7AT8 - chains I and T of the 12 polymer chains in the assembly; structure by electron microscopy, 4.40 A resolution (low resolution: residue-level contacts below are approximate; hydrogen-bond / salt-bridge calls are withheld).

== Chain I ==
Molecule: Histone H4
Organism: Xenopus laevis
UniProt: P62799 (H4_XENLA); residues 1-102 here correspond to UniProt positions 2-103 (UniProt number = residue number + 1)
Sequence (102 residues; row label = number of the first residue in the row):
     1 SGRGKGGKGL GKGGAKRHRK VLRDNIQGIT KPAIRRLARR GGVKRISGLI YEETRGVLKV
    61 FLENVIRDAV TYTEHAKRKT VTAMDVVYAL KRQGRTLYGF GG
Unresolved in the structure: 1-24
Curated features (UniProtKB/Swiss-Prot):
  - DNA-binding region: Lys16 to Lys20
  - modified residue: Ser1 (N-acetylserine), Arg3 (Asymmetric dimethylarginine), Lys5 (N6-(2-hydroxyisobutyryl)lysine), Lys8 (N6-(2-hydroxyisobutyryl)lysine), Lys12 (N6-(2-hydroxyisobutyryl)lysine), Lys16 (N6-(2-hydroxyisobutyryl)lysine), Lys20 (N6,N6,N6-trimethyllysine), Lys31 (N6-(2-hydroxyisobutyryl)lysine), Lys44 (N6-(2-hydroxyisobutyryl)lysine), Ser47 (Phosphoserine), Tyr51 (Phosphotyrosine), Lys59 (N6-(2-hydroxyisobutyryl)lysine), Lys77 (N6-(2-hydroxyisobutyryl)lysine), Lys79 (N6-(2-hydroxyisobutyryl)lysine), Tyr88 (Phosphotyrosine), Lys91 (N6-(2-hydroxyisobutyryl)lysine)
  - cross-link (Glycyl lysine isopeptide (Lys-Gly)): Lys31 (interchain with G-Cter in UFM1), Lys91 (interchain with G-Cter in ubiquitin)

== Chain T ==
Molecule: Widom601 DNA plus linker
Organism: synthetic construct
Sequence (156 nucleotides; row label = number of the first residue in the row; numbers below 1 keep their minus sign (DT-78 is residue -78)):
   -78 TCATACTGGA GAATCCCGGT GCCGAGGCCG CTCAATTGGT CGTAGACAGC TCTAGCACCG
   -18 CTTAAACGCA CGTACGCGCT GTCCCCCGCG TTTTAACCGC CAAGGGGATT ACTCCCTAGT
    42 CTCCAGGCAC GTGTCAGATA TATATACATC CTGTAT

== Interface between chain I and chain T ==
Pairs across the interface - 15 pairs, chain I then chain T:
  Arg35(I) - DC8(T)
  Arg39(I) - DC8(T)
  Lys44(I) - DC8(T)
  Arg45(I) - DC6(T)
  Arg45(I) - DC7(T)
  Arg45(I) - DC8(T)
  Ile46(I) - DC7(T)
  Ile46(I) - DC8(T)
  Ser47(I) - DC7(T)
  Gly48(I) - DC7(T)
  Arg78(I) - DG28(T)
  Lys79(I) - DG27(T)
  Lys79(I) - DG28(T)
  Thr80(I) - DG27(T)
  Thr80(I) - DG28(T)
Also at the interface, not in a pair above, chain T (6 interface residues in all): DA29

== In short ==
The interface between chain I and chain T involves 10 residues on one side and 6 on the other. UniProt lists a
DNA-binding region on chain I.
Here chain I is Histone H4 (Xenopus laevis) and chain T is Widom601 DNA plus linker (synthetic construct).
Entry 7AT8 (Histone H3 recognition by nucleosome-bound PRC2 subunit EZH2) was determined by electron
microscopy.
